9JGI - chains J and M of the 15 polymer chains in the assembly; structure by electron microscopy, 3.50 A resolution.

== Chain J (and M) ==
Molecule: tail tube protein
Organism: Bacillus subtilis
Notes: chain M of this document is another copy of the same molecule, construct and numbering; everything in this record applies to it too
Reference sequence: A0A162TY69 (A0A162TY69_BACIU); numbering as in UniProt (aligned over 1-264)
Amino-acid sequence (270 residues; each row starts with the number of its first residue):
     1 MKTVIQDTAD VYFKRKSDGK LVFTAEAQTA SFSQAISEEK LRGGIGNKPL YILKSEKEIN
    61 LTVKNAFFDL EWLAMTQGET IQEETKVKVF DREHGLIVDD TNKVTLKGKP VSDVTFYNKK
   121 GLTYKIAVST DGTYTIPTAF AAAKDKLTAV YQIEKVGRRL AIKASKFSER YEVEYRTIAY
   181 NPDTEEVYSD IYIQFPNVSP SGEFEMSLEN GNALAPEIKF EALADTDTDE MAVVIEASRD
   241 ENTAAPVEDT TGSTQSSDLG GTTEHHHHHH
Unresolved in the structure: 242-270 (chain M: 36-56, 242-270)
Differences from the reference sequence: expression tag (265-270)

== How chain J and chain M interact ==
Pairs across the interface (13; chain J residue first):
  I45(J) with D7(M)
  G46(J) with T8(M); E26(M); A27(M)
  N47(J) with Q28(M); A66(M)
  K48(J) with E26(M)
  P49(J) with E26(M); F67(M), hydrophobic
  T226(J) with H94(M), hydrogen bond (backbone-side chain)
  D227(J) with H94(M), salt bridge; G95(M); K146(M), salt bridge
Also at the interface, not in a pair above, chain J (11 interface residues in all): E39, L41, R42, S55
Also at the interface, not in a pair above, chain M (13 interface residues in all): A9, G211, A213

== Summary ==
11 residues of chain J face 13 of chain M across their interface; the contacts include 1 hydrogen bond and 2
salt bridges. Polar contacts include D227(J)-H94(M), D227(J)-K146(M) and T226(J)-H94(M).
Chain J and chain M are both tail tube protein (Bacillus subtilis); the structure, Architecture of a
pentameric assembly of the tube tail protein, was determined by electron microscopy, deposited together with
9JGH.
